1ECX - chains A and B; structure by X-ray diffraction, 2.70 A resolution.

[Chain A (and B)]
Protein: Aminotransferase
From: Thermotoga maritima
Notes: chain B of this document is another copy of the same molecule, construct and numbering; everything in this record applies to it too
UniProt: Q9X218 (Q9X218_THEMA); residues 1-384 here = UniProt positions 1-384
Amino-acid sequence (384 residues; numbered 1 to 384; the number before each row is that of its first residue):
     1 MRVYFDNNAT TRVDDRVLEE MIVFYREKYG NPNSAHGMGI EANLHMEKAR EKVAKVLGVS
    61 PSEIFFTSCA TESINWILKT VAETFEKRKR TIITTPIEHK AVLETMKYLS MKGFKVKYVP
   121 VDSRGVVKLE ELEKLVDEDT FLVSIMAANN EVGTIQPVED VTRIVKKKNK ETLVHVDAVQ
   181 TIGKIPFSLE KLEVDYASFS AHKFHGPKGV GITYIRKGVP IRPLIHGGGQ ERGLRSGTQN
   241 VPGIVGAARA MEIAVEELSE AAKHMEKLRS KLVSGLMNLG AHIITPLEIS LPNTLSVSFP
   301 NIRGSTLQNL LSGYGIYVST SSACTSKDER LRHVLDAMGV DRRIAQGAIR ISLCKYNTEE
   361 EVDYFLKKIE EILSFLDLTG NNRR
Disordered / not traced: 321-332, 377-384 (chain B: 321-331, 377-384)
Small-molecule neighbours:
  - cysteine (CYS): Asn8, Ala9, His99, Asn150, Arg350
  - pyridoxal phosphate (PLP): Cys69, Ala70, Thr71, Ile74, His99, Met146, Asn150, Asp177, Val179, Gln180, Ser200, His202, Lys203

[Chain A / chain B interface]
Contacting residue pairs (17):
  Met1(A) - Glu288(B)
  Thr306(A) - Ser274(B)
  Asn309(A) - Ser274(B)  hydrogen bond
  Asn309(A) - Met277(B)
  Asn309(A) - Asn278(B)  hydrogen bond
  Leu310(A) - Ser270(B)
  Leu310(A) - Ser274(B)
  Gly313(A) - Arg124(B)
  Gly313(A) - Leu287(B)  hydrogen bond (backbone-backbone)
  Gly313(A) - Glu288(B)
  Tyr314(A) - Arg124(B)
  Tyr314(A) - Leu287(B)  hydrophobic
  Tyr314(A) - Glu288(B)
  Gly315(A) - Arg124(B)
  Tyr364(A) - Glu288(B)
  Phe375(A) - Glu266(B)
  Phe375(A) - Ser270(B)
Interface residues without a listed pair, chain A (10 interface residues in all): Ser305
Interface residues without a listed pair, chain B (12 interface residues in all): Lys267, Val273, Thr285, Pro286

[Overview]
The interface between chain A and chain B involves 10 residues on one side and 12 on the other; the contacts
include 3 hydrogen bonds. Polar pairs include Asn309(A)-Ser274(B), Asn309(A)-Asn278(B) and
Gly313(A)-Leu287(B). Ligands of chain A: pyridoxal phosphate and cysteine.
Both chains are Aminotransferase (Thermotoga maritima). Entry 1ECX (Nifs-like protein) was determined by X-ray
diffraction, deposited together with 1EG5.
